2XWD - chain A; structure by X-ray diffraction, 2.66 A resolution.

Chain A:
Name: Glucosylceramidase
Source organism: Homo sapiens
Notes: EC 3.2.1.45
UniProtKB: P04062 (GLCM_HUMAN); residues 1-497 here correspond to UniProt positions 20-516 (UniProt number = residue number + 19)
Amino-acid sequence (505 residues; each row starts with the number of its first residue; numbers below 1 keep their minus sign (Glu-1 is residue -1)):
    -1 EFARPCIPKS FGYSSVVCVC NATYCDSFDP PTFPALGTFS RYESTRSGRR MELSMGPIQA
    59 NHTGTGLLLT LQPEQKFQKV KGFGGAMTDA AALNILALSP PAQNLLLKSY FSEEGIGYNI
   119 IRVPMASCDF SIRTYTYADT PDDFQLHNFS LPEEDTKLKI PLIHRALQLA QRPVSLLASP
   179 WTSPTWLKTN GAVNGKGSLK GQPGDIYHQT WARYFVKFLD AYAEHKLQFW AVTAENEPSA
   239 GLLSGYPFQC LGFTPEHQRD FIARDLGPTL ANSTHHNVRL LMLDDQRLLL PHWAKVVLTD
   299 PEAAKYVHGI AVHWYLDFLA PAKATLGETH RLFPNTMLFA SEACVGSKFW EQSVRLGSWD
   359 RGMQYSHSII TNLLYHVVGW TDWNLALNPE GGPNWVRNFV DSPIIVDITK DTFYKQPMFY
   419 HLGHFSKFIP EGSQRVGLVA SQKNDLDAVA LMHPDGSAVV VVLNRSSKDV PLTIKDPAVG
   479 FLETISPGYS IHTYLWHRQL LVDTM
Not modelled in the structure: -1, 27-31, 498-503
Sequence notes: expression tag (-1 to 0, 498-503); variant His495 (Arg514 in P04062)
Cystine bridges: Cys4-Cys16, Cys18-Cys23
Covalent attachments: N-acetylglucosamine (NAG) linked to Asn19
Ligand contacts: LGS ((3Z,5S,6R,7S,8R,8aR)-3-(octylimino)hexahydro[1,3]oxazolo[3,4-a]pyridine-5,6,7,8-tetrol): Asp127, Phe128, Trp179, Asn234, Glu235, Tyr244, Phe246, His311, Tyr313, Glu340, Cys342, Ser345, Trp381, Asn396, Val398

In short:
Chain A binds compound LGS. N-acetylglucosamine is covalently linked to Asn19.
Chain A is Glucosylceramidase (Homo sapiens); the structure, X-ray structure of acid-beta-glucosidase with
5N,6O-(n'-(n-octyl)imino)nojirimycin in the active site, was determined by X-ray diffraction (same publication
as 2XWE).
